Entry 7TLJ (electron microscopy, 2.91 A resolution); this record covers chains B and H of the 8 polymer chains in the assembly.

[Chain B]
Name: Cytochrome c1
From: Cereibacter sphaeroides
UniProtKB: Q02760 (CY1_RHOSH); residues 1-263 here correspond to UniProt positions 23-285 (UniProt number = residue number + 22)
Chain sequence (272 residues; numbered 1 to 272; the number before each row is that of its first residue):
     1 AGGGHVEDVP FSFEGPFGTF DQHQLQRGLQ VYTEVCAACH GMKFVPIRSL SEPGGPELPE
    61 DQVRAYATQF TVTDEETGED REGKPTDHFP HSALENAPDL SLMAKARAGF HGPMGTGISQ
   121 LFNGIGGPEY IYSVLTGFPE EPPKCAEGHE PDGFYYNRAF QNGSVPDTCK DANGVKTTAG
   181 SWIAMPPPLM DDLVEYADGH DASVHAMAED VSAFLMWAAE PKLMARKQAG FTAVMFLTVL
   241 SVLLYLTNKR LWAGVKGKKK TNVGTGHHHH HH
Not modelled in the structure: 257-272
Construct notes: conflict P98 (Ala120 in Q02760); expression tag (264-272)
Disulfides: C145-C169
Covalent attachments: heme c (HEC) linked to C36, C39
Bound ions: heme c Fe: H40, M185
Small-molecule neighbours: heme c (HEC): V35, H40, L94, N96, A97, P98, L100, M103, R107, Y130, I131, L135, F160, I183, A184, M185, P186, P188, L189, V211, L215
Curated features (UniProtKB/Swiss-Prot):
  - binding site (heme c): C36, C39, H40, M185

[Chain H]
Name: 14 kDa peptide of ubiquinol-cytochrome c2 oxidoreductase complex
From: Cereibacter sphaeroides
UniProtKB: P16536 (14KD_CERSP); residues 1-124 here = UniProt positions 1-124
Chain sequence (124 residues; numbered 1 to 124; the number before each row is that of its first residue):
     1 MFSFIDDIPS FEQIKARVRD DLRKHGWEKR WNDSRLVQKS RELLNDEELK IDPATWIWKR
    61 MPSREEVAAR RQRDFETVWK YRYRLGGFAS GALLALALAG IFSTGNFGGS SDAGNRPSVV
   121 YPIE
Not modelled in the structure: 1-78, 103-124

[Chain B / chain H interface]
Residue-residue contacts - 8 pairs, chain B then chain H:
  F17(B) with F102(H), hydrophobic
  Q228(B) with F102(H)
  F231(B) with F102(H), hydrophobic
  T232(B) with A99(H)
  M235(B) with L98(H), hydrophobic; F102(H), hydrophobic
  F236(B) with A95(H); A99(H), hydrophobic
Other interface residues (no listed pair), chain B (7 interface residues in all): V239
Other interface residues (no listed pair), chain H (6 interface residues in all): L94, L96

[In short]
Chain B and chain H form an interface of 7 and 6 residues respectively. Covalently linked heme c: at C36(B).
The heme c Fe site is built by H40(B) and M185(B). Curated annotation (UniProt) lists 4 heme c-binding
residues on chain B.
Chain B is Cytochrome c1 and chain H is 14 kDa peptide of ubiquinol-cytochrome c2 oxidoreductase complex, both
from Cereibacter sphaeroides; the structure, Rhodobacter sphaeroides Mitochondrial respiratory chain complex,
was determined by electron microscopy.
